Entry 8RIG (electron microscopy, 3.41 A resolution); this record covers chains 4 and 7 of the 8 polymer chains in the assembly.

[Chain 4]
Protein: DNA replication licensing factor MCM4
Organism: Saccharomyces cerevisiae S288C
Notes: EC 3.6.4.12
UniProt: P30665 (MCM4_YEAST); numbering as in UniProt (aligned over 1-933)
Amino-acid sequence (933 residues; numbered 1 to 933; the number before each row is that of its first residue):
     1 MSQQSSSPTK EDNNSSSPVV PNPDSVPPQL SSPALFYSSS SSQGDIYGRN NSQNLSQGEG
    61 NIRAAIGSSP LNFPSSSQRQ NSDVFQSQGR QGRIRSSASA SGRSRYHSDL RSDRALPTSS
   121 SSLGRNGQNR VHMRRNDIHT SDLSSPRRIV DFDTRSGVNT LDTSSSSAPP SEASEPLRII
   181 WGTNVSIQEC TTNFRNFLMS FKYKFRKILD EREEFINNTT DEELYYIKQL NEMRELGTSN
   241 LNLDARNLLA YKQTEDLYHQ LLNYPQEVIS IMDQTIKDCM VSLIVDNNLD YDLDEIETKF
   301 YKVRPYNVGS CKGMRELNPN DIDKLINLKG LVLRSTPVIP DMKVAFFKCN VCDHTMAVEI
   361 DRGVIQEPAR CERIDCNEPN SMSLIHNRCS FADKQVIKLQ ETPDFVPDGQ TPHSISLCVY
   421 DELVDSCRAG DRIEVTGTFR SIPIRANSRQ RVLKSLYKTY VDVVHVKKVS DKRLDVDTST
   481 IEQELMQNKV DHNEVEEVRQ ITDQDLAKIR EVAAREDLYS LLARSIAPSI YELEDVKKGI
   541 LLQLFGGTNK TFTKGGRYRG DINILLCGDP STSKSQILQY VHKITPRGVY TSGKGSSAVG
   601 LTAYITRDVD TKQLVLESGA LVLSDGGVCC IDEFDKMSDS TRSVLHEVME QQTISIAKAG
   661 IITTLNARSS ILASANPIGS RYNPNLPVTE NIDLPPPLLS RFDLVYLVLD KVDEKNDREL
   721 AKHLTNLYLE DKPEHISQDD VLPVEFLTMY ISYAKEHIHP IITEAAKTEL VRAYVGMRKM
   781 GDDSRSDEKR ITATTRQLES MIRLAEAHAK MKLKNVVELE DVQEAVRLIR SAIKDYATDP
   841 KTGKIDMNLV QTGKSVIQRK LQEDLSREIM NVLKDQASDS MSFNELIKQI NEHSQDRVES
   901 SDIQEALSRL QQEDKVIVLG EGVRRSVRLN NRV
Unresolved in the structure: 1-186, 199-214, 485-494, 734-739, 781-786, 854-933
Bound ions: Zn2+: C349, C352, C371, C376; Mg2+: S575 (together with ADP)
Small-molecule neighbours:
  - ADP (adenosine-5'-diphosphate): S529, I530, Y531, L533, D569, P570, S571, T572, S573, K574, S575, Q576, L720, L724
  - ATP (adenosine-5'-triphosphate): E650, P697, R701, T795, R796, E799
UniProt features mapped onto this chain:
  - motif: S700 to D703 (Arginine finger)
  - binding site (ATP): G568 to S575
  - modified residue (Phosphoserine): S52, S56, S69
  - mutagenesis: K574 (K574A: Loss of MCM2-7 complex helicase activity)

[Chain 7]
Protein: DNA replication licensing factor MCM7
Organism: Saccharomyces cerevisiae S288C
Notes: EC 3.6.4.12
UniProt: P38132 (MCM7_YEAST); numbering as in UniProt (aligned over 1-845)
Amino-acid sequence (845 residues; numbered 1 to 845; the number before each row is that of its first residue):
     1 MSAALPSIQL PVDYNNLFNE ITDFLVTFKQ DTLSSDATRN ENEDENLDAE NIEQHLLEKG
    61 PKYMAMLQKV ANRELNSVII DLDDILQYQN EKFLQGTQAD DLVSAIQQNA NHFTELFCRA
   121 IDNNMPLPTK EIDYKDDVLD VILNQRRLRN ERMLSDRTNE IRSENLMDTT MDPPSSMNDA
   181 LREVVEDETE LFPPNLTRRY FLYFKPLSQN CARRYRKKAI SSKPLSVRQI KGDFLGQLIT
   241 VRGIITRVSD VKPAVEVIAY TCDQCGYEVF QEVNSRTFTP LSECTSEECS QNQTKGQLFM
   301 STRASKFSAF QECKIQELSQ QVPVGHIPRS LNIHVNGTLV RSLSPGDIVD VTGIFLPAPY
   361 TGFKALKAGL LTETYLEAQF VRQHKKKFAS FSLTSDVEER VMELITSGDV YNRLAKSIAP
   421 EIYGNLDVKK ALLLLLVGGV DKRVGDGMKI RGDINVCLMG DPGVAKSQLL KAICKISPRG
   481 VYTTGKGSSG VGLTAAVMKD PVTDEMILEG GALVLADNGI CCIDEFDKMD ESDRTAIHEV
   541 MEQQTISISK AGINTTLNAR TSILAAANPL YGRYNPRLSP LDNINLPAAL LSRFDILFLM
   601 LDIPSRDDDE KLAEHVTYVH MHNKQPDLDF TPVEPSKMRE YIAYAKTKRP VMSEAVNDYV
   661 VQAYIRLRQD SKREMDSKFS FGQATPRTLL GIIRLSQALA KLRLADMVDI DDVEEALRLV
   721 RVSKESLYQE TNKSKEDESP TTKIFTIIKK MLQETGKNTL SYENIVKTVR LRGFTMLQLS
   781 NCIQEYSYLN VWHLINEGNT LKFVDDGTMD TDQEDSLVST PKLAPQTTAS ANVSAQDSDI
   841 DLQDA
Unresolved in the structure: 1-3, 31-58, 134-190, 359-367, 730-845
Bound ions: Zn2+: C262, C265, C284, C289; Mg2+: S467 (together with ADP)
Small-molecule neighbours:
  - ADP (adenosine-5'-diphosphate), molecule 1: E421, I422, Y423, N425, D461, G463, V464, A465, K466, S467, Q468, L612, V616
  - ADP, molecule 2: M448, I450, E542, P686, R687, L690
UniProt features mapped onto this chain:
  - motif: S592 to D595 (Arginine finger)
  - binding site (ATP): Y423, G463, A465, K466, S467, N568, R593, R687
  - modified residue: T811 (Phosphothreonine), S819 (Phosphoserine), S838 (Phosphoserine)
  - mutagenesis: K466 (K466A: Loss of MCM2-7 complex helicase activity)

[Interface between chain 4 and chain 7]
Contacting residue pairs (117):
  N263(4) - R303(7)  hydrogen bond (backbone-side chain)
  Y264(4) - R303(7)
  R315(4) - D250(7)  salt bridge
  R315(4) - R341(7)
  E316(4) - R341(7)  salt bridge
  L317(4) - R341(7)
  N318(4) - R341(7)  hydrogen bond
  P319(4) - S308(7)
  P319(4) - A309(7)  hydrophobic
  D323(4) - R303(7)  salt bridge
  R362(4) - D263(7)  salt bridge
  R362(4) - F299(7)
  V364(4) - F299(7)  hydrophobic
  Q366(4) - Q297(7)  hydrogen bond
  Q400(4) - T555(7)  hydrogen bond
  V406(4) - N558(7)
  V406(4) - R560(7)
  D408(4) - R479(7)  salt bridge
  D408(4) - D517(7)
  G409(4) - V514(7)
  G409(4) - D517(7)
  T411(4) - L508(7)
  P412(4) - T555(7)
  P412(4) - T556(7)
  H413(4) - D250(7)  salt bridge
  R451(4) - T279(7)
  R451(4) - P280(7)
  V452(4) - T277(7)
  V452(4) - F278(7)
  V452(4) - T279(7)
  L453(4) - T277(7)
  L453(4) - F278(7)  hydrogen bond (backbone-backbone)
  L453(4) - P280(7)  hydrophobic
  K454(4) - R276(7)
  K454(4) - F278(7)
  K454(4) - D504(7)  salt bridge
  S455(4) - V255(7)
  S455(4) - S275(7)  hydrogen bond (side chain-backbone)
  S455(4) - R276(7)  hydrogen bond (side chain-backbone)
  S455(4) - F278(7)
  L456(4) - P253(7)
  L456(4) - F310(7)  hydrophobic
  L456(4) - T503(7)
  Y457(4) - P253(7)  hydrogen bond (backbone-backbone)
  Y457(4) - V255(7)  hydrophobic
  Y457(4) - F307(7)  hydrophobic
  P528(4) - D446(7)
  S529(4) - M448(7)  hydrogen bond
  S571(4) - T685(7)
  S571(4) - P686(7)
  S571(4) - R687(7)
  S575(4) - Q543(7)
  Q576(4) - M448(7)
  Q576(4) - K449(7)
  Q579(4) - Q543(7)
  Y580(4) - D446(7)  hydrogen bond
  Y580(4) - G447(7)
  Y580(4) - M448(7)
  K583(4) - G447(7)  hydrogen bond (side chain-backbone)
  Y590(4) - E539(7)
  Y590(4) - Q543(7)  hydrogen bond
  Y590(4) - S547(7)
  T591(4) - S549(7)
  S592(4) - E539(7)
  K594(4) - T494(7)
  K594(4) - A536(7)
  G595(4) - S547(7)
  G595(4) - I548(7)
  G595(4) - S549(7)  hydrogen bond (backbone-backbone)
  S596(4) - S549(7)
  S597(4) - S549(7)
  S597(4) - K550(7)
  G600(4) - S549(7)  hydrogen bond (backbone-side chain)
  G600(4) - N554(7)
  L601(4) - S549(7)
  Y604(4) - G552(7)
  V609(4) - K499(7)
  V609(4) - D504(7)
  G619(4) - N554(7)
  A620(4) - S549(7)
  A620(4) - N554(7)
  E633(4) - H538(7)  salt bridge
  K636(4) - T535(7)
  S680(4) - P587(7)
  S680(4) - A588(7)
  S680(4) - A589(7)
  R681(4) - L581(7)
  R681(4) - A588(7)
  R681(4) - G682(7)
  R681(4) - Q683(7)
  D710(4) - R668(7)  salt bridge
  D710(4) - Q683(7)  hydrogen bond
  K711(4) - R668(7)
  V712(4) - R668(7)
  V712(4) - Q669(7)
  V712(4) - K672(7)
  D717(4) - Y664(7)
  D717(4) - R668(7)  salt bridge
  R718(4) - I665(7)
  A721(4) - V661(7)  hydrophobic
  A721(4) - Y664(7)  hydrophobic
  T725(4) - N657(7)
  L727(4) - K442(7)
  Y728(4) - K442(7)
  Y728(4) - I450(7)
  Y728(4) - V651(7)
  Y728(4) - M652(7)  hydrogen bond (backbone-backbone)
  Y728(4) - Q697(7)
  L729(4) - V651(7)
  L729(4) - M652(7)
  L729(4) - S653(7)
  L729(4) - E654(7)
  L729(4) - N657(7)
  E730(4) - K442(7)  hydrogen bond (backbone-side chain)
  D731(4) - K442(7)
  P733(4) - R443(7)
  P733(4) - V444(7)
Also at the interface, not in a pair above, chain 4 (81 interface residues in all): I322, D361, P403, P407, S441, P443, T459, P570, V599, D632, D713, E714, L720, K722, L724, N726, K732, V744
Also at the interface, not in a pair above, chain 7 (89 interface residues in all): V251, K252, A254, V273, M300, T302, S344, V440, M506, N518, I546, A551, I553, S592, V660, F681, L689, L690, I693

[Summary]
Chain 4 and chain 7 form an interface of 81 and 89 residues respectively; the contacts include 17 hydrogen
bonds and 10 salt bridges. Polar contacts include R315(4)-D250(7), E316(4)-R341(7) and D323(4)-R303(7). One
ADP molecule is bound between chain 4 and chain 7.
Chain 4 is DNA replication licensing factor MCM4 and chain 7 is DNA replication licensing factor MCM7, both
from Saccharomyces cerevisiae S288C; the structure, Cryo-EM structure of an MCM helicase single hexamer loaded
onto dsDNA, was determined by electron microscopy (same publication as 9I3I and 8RIF).
